Entry 5A9S (X-ray diffraction, 2.06 A resolution); this record covers chains A and B.

[Chain A]
Protein: Imine reductase
Organism: Amycolatopsis orientalis
Notes: EC 1.5.1.48
UniProt: R4SNK4 (R4SNK4_AMYOR); numbering as in UniProt (aligned over 1-290)
Chain sequence (290 residues; row label = number of the first residue in the row):
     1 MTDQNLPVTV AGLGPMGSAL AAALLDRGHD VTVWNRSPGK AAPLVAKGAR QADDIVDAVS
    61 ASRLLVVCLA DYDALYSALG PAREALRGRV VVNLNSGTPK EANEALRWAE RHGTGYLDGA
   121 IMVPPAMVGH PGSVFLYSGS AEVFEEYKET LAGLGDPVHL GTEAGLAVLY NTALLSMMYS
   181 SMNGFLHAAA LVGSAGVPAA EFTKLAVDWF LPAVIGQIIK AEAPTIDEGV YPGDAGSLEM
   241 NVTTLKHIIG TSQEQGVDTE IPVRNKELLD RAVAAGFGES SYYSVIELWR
Disordered / not traced: 1, 72-74, 228-233
Bound ions: Ca2+: K220, A221, A223, I226
Ligand contacts: NADP (NAP; NADP nicotinamide-adenine-dinucleotide phosphate): G12, L13, G14, P15, M16, G17, W34, N35, R36, S37, K40, C68, L69, A70, S77, A78, L94, N95, I121, V123, P124, P125
What the authors report for this chain:
  - conformationally variable residues (loop rearrangement, side-chain flip): R36, L69 to A78, A223, P224, T225 to G236
  - binding site for NADP: R36
  - mutagenesis - Y179A: decreased catalytic activity on substrates 1a, 1b, 3b and 3d
  - mutagenesis - Y179A (1.6 fold): increased catalytic activity on dihydroisoquinolines 7 and 9
  - mutagenesis - N241A: unchanged catalytic activity
  - mutagenesis - N241A: increased catalytic activity on large substrates such as 11 and 13c
  - mutagenesis - Y179F: decreased catalytic activity on dihydroisoquinolines 7 and 9
  - mutagenesis - N241A: decreased catalytic activity on smaller substrates
  - mutagenesis - N241A: increased catalytic activity on substrates 11 and 13c
  - mutagenesis - N171A, N171D: decreased catalytic activity on bicyclic substrates

[Chain B]
Protein: Imine reductase
Organism: Amycolatopsis orientalis
Notes: EC 1.5.1.48
UniProt: R4SNK4 (R4SNK4_AMYOR); residue numbers follow UniProt; this construct covers 1-290
Chain sequence (290 residues; row label = number of the first residue in the row):
     1 MTDQNLPVTV AGLGPMGSAL AAALLDRGHD VTVWNRSPGK AAPLVAKGAR QADDIVDAVS
    61 ASRLLVVCLA DYDALYSALG PAREALRGRV VVNLNSGTPK EANEALRWAE RHGTGYLDGA
   121 IMVPPAMVGH PGSVFLYSGS AEVFEEYKET LAGLGDPVHL GTEAGLAVLY NTALLSMMYS
   181 SMNGFLHAAA LVGSAGVPAA EFTKLAVDWF LPAVIGQIIK AQAPTIDEGV YPGDAGSLEM
   241 NVTTLKHIIG TSQEQGVDTE IPVRNKELLD RAVAAGFGES SYYSVIELWR
Disordered / not traced: 1-4, 72, 228-230
Sequence notes: conflict Q222 (Glu in R4SNK4)
Bound ions: Ca2+: K220, A221, A223, I226

[How chain A and chain B interact]
Residue-residue contacts - 157 pairs, chain A then chain B:
  G97(A) - H247(B)
  G97(A) - T251(B)
  T98(A) - H247(B)
  T98(A) - T251(B)
  T98(A) - E254(B)  hydrogen bond
  P99(A) - T251(B)
  P99(A) - E254(B)
  K100(A) - E254(B)  hydrogen bond (backbone-side chain)
  M122(A) - W209(B)  hydrophobic
  M122(A) - F210(B)  hydrophobic
  M122(A) - V214(B)
  P124(A) - Y231(B)
  P124(A) - G233(B)
  A126(A) - P232(B)
  M127(A) - Y231(B)  hydrophobic
  M127(A) - P232(B)
  V134(A) - W209(B)  hydrophobic
  L169(A) - L191(B)
  L169(A) - A195(B)  hydrophobic
  L169(A) - Q255(B)
  Y170(A) - V197(B)
  Y170(A) - F202(B)  hydrophobic
  Y170(A) - L205(B)  hydrophobic
  T172(A) - I248(B)
  T172(A) - T251(B)
  A173(A) - A188(B)
  A173(A) - L191(B)  hydrophobic
  A173(A) - V192(B)  hydrophobic
  A173(A) - F202(B)  hydrophobic
  L174(A) - F202(B)  hydrophobic
  L174(A) - A206(B)  hydrophobic
  L174(A) - F210(B)
  L175(A) - T244(B)
  L175(A) - I248(B)  hydrophobic
  S176(A) - H187(B)  hydrogen bond
  S176(A) - I248(B)
  M177(A) - G184(B)
  M177(A) - F185(B)
  M177(A) - L211(B)  hydrophobic
  M178(A) - I215(B)  hydrophobic
  M178(A) - I218(B)  hydrophobic
  Y179(A) - N241(B)  hydrogen bond
  Y179(A) - T244(B)
  Y179(A) - L245(B)  hydrophobic
  Y179(A) - I248(B)  hydrophobic
  Y179(A) - N265(B)
  Y179(A) - Y282(B)
  S180(A) - S180(B)
  S180(A) - G184(B)
  S180(A) - I261(B)
  S180(A) - N265(B)  hydrogen bond
  S181(A) - S181(B)  hydrogen bond
  S181(A) - I215(B)
  M182(A) - I218(B)  hydrophobic
  M182(A) - Y282(B)
  N183(A) - N265(B)  hydrogen bond
  N183(A) - L268(B)
  N183(A) - Y282(B)  hydrogen bond
  N183(A) - W289(B)
  G184(A) - M177(B)
  G184(A) - S180(B)
  F185(A) - M177(B)
  F185(A) - I219(B)  hydrophobic
  L186(A) - Y283(B)  hydrophobic
  L186(A) - V285(B)  hydrophobic
  L186(A) - I286(B)
  L186(A) - W289(B)  hydrophobic
  H187(A) - S176(B)  hydrogen bond
  H187(A) - W289(B)
  A188(A) - A173(B)
  A189(A) - Y283(B)
  A190(A) - I286(B)
  L191(A) - L169(B)
  L191(A) - T172(B)
  L191(A) - A173(B)  hydrophobic
  V192(A) - A173(B)  hydrophobic
  A195(A) - L169(B)  hydrophobic
  V197(A) - Y170(B)
  A200(A) - T225(B)
  A200(A) - I226(B)
  F202(A) - Y170(B)  hydrophobic
  F202(A) - L174(B)  hydrophobic
  T203(A) - I219(B)
  T203(A) - I226(B)
  L205(A) - Y170(B)  hydrophobic
  A206(A) - L174(B)  hydrophobic
  V207(A) - G216(B)
  V207(A) - I219(B)  hydrophobic
  V207(A) - K220(B)
  D208(A) - K220(B)  salt bridge
  W209(A) - M122(B)  hydrophobic
  W209(A) - V134(B)  hydrophobic
  F210(A) - M122(B)  hydrophobic
  F210(A) - L174(B)
  F210(A) - M178(B)  hydrophobic
  L211(A) - M177(B)  hydrophobic
  L211(A) - L211(B)  hydrophobic
  L211(A) - G216(B)
  I215(A) - M178(B)  hydrophobic
  I215(A) - S181(B)
  G216(A) - V207(B)
  G216(A) - L211(B)
  I218(A) - M182(B)  hydrophobic
  I219(A) - F185(B)  hydrophobic
  I219(A) - T203(B)
  I219(A) - V207(B)  hydrophobic
  K220(A) - V207(B)
  K220(A) - D208(B)  salt bridge
  T225(A) - A200(B)
  I226(A) - A200(B)
  I226(A) - T203(B)
  D234(A) - P124(B)
  N241(A) - Y179(B)  hydrogen bond
  T244(A) - L175(B)
  T244(A) - Y179(B)
  L245(A) - Y179(B)  hydrophobic
  H247(A) - G97(B)
  I248(A) - T172(B)
  I248(A) - L175(B)  hydrophobic
  I248(A) - S176(B)
  I248(A) - Y179(B)  hydrophobic
  T251(A) - G97(B)
  T251(A) - T98(B)
  T251(A) - P99(B)
  T251(A) - T172(B)
  E254(A) - T98(B)  hydrogen bond
  E254(A) - P99(B)
  E254(A) - K100(B)  hydrogen bond (side chain-backbone)
  V257(A) - W289(B)
  D258(A) - L288(B)
  D258(A) - W289(B)  hydrogen bond (backbone-backbone)
  E260(A) - R271(B)  salt bridge
  E260(A) - W289(B)  hydrogen bond
  I261(A) - S180(B)
  I261(A) - W289(B)  hydrophobic
  R264(A) - R264(B)
  N265(A) - Y179(B)
  N265(A) - S180(B)  hydrogen bond
  N265(A) - N183(B)
  L268(A) - N183(B)
  R271(A) - E260(B)  salt bridge
  Y282(A) - Y179(B)
  Y282(A) - M182(B)  hydrophobic
  Y282(A) - N183(B)  hydrogen bond
  Y283(A) - F185(B)  hydrophobic
  Y283(A) - L186(B)  hydrophobic
  Y283(A) - A189(B)
  V285(A) - L186(B)  hydrophobic
  I286(A) - L186(B)
  I286(A) - A190(B)
  W289(A) - N183(B)
  W289(A) - L186(B)  hydrophobic
  W289(A) - H187(B)
  W289(A) - V257(B)
  W289(A) - D258(B)  hydrogen bond (backbone-backbone)
  W289(A) - E260(B)
  W289(A) - I261(B)  hydrophobic
Interface residues without a listed pair, chain A (84 interface residues in all): L166, V168, A199, K204, V214, E222, A223, A235, Q255, P262, L288, R290
Interface residues without a listed pair, chain B (84 interface residues in all): L166, A199, K204, A223, D234, G250, G256, P262, R290

[In short]
Chain A and chain B each contribute 84 residues to their interface; the contacts include 17 hydrogen bonds and
4 salt bridges. Among the polar pairs are D208(A)-K220(B), K220(A)-D208(B) and E260(A)-R271(B). From the
paper: a binding site for NADP at R36(A); N171A and N171D of chain A reduce catalytic activity on bicyclic
substrates; 5 substitutions were tested in all.
Chain A is Imine reductase and chain B is Imine reductase, both from Amycolatopsis orientalis; the structure,
NADPH complex of Imine Reductase from Amycolatopsis orientalis, was determined by X-ray diffraction, deposited
together with 5A9R, 5A9T and 5FWN.
